3EJX - chains B and C of the 6 polymer chains in the assembly; structure by X-ray diffraction, 1.95 A resolution.

Chain B (and C):
Molecule: Diaminopimelate epimerase, chloroplastic
From: Arabidopsis thaliana
Notes: EC 5.1.1.7; chain C of this document is another copy of the same molecule, construct and numbering; everything in this record applies to it too
UniProtKB: Q9LFG2 (DAPF_ARATH); residues 1-311 here correspond to UniProt positions 52-362 (UniProt number = residue number + 51)
Sequence (317 residues; row label = number of the first residue in the row):
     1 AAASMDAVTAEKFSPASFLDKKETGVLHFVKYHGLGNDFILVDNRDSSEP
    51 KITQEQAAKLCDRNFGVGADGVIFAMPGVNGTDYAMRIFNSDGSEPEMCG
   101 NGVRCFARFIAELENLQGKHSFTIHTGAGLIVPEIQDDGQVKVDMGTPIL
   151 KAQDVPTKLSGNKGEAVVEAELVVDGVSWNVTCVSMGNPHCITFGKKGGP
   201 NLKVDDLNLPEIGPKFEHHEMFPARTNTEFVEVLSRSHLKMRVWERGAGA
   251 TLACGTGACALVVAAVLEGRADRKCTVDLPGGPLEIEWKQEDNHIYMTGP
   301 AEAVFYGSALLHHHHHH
Unresolved in the structure: 1-24, 313-317 (chain C: 1-24, 312-317)
Sequence notes: expression tag (312-317)

Chain B / chain C interface:
Residue-residue contacts - 14 pairs, chain B then chain C:
  His28(B) - Asp137(C)
  Asp43(B) - Lys119(C)  salt bridge
  Arg45(B) - Lys119(C)  hydrogen bond (side chain-backbone)
  Asp46(B) - Lys119(C)  salt bridge
  Lys51(B) - Lys119(C)
  Lys51(B) - Asp137(C)  salt bridge
  Glu112(B) - Gln117(C)
  Leu113(B) - Leu116(C)
  Leu113(B) - Gln117(C)  hydrogen bond (backbone-backbone)
  Leu113(B) - His120(C)  hydrogen bond (backbone-side chain)
  Glu114(B) - Leu116(C)
  Glu114(B) - His120(C)  salt bridge
  Asn115(B) - Glu114(C)
  Asn115(B) - Asn115(C)  hydrogen bond
Also at the interface, not in a pair above, chain B (10 interface residues in all): Asn44
Also at the interface, not in a pair above, chain C (9 interface residues in all): Glu134, Asp138

Summary:
10 residues of chain B and 9 residues of chain C are in contact; the contacts include 4 hydrogen bonds and 4
salt bridges. Among the polar pairs are Asp43(B)-Lys119(C), Asp46(B)-Lys119(C) and Lys51(B)-Asp137(C).
Both chains are Diaminopimelate epimerase, chloroplastic (Arabidopsis thaliana). Entry 3EJX (Crystal structure
of diaminopimelate epimerase from Arabidopsis thaliana in complex with LL-AziDAP) was determined by X-ray
diffraction together with 3EKM from the same study.
